8QYH - chains D and F of the 7 polymer chains in the assembly; structure by electron microscopy, 2.40 A resolution.

[Chain D]
Name: Anti-phage defense ZorAB system ZorA
Organism: Escherichia coli
UniProt: A0A0V7WZR2 (A0A0V7WZR2_ECOLX); residue numbers follow UniProt; this construct covers 1-273
Sequence (280 residues; numbered 1 to 280; the number before each row is that of its first residue):
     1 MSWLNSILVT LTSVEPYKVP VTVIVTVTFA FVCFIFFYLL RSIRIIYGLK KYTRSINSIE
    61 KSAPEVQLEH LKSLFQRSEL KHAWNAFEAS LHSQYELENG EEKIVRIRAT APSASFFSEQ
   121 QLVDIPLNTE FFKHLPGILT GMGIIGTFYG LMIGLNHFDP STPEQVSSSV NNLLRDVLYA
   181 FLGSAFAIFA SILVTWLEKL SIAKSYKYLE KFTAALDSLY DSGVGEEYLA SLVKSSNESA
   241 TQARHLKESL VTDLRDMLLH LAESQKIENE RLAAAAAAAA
Not modelled in the structure: 270-280
Differences from the reference sequence: conflict A86 (Glu in A0A0V7WZR2), A89 (Glu in A0A0V7WZR2); expression tag (274-280)
From the paper describing this entry:
  - mutagenesis - L250G/L254G/L258G/L261G, L250N/L254N/L258N/L261N: decreased stability in response to TMD domain

[Chain F]
Name: Membrane protein
Organism: Escherichia coli
UniProt: A0A0V7WZP0 (A0A0V7WZP0_ECOLX); residue numbers follow UniProt; this construct covers 1-246
Sequence (246 residues; each row starts with the number of its first residue):
     1 MFGNAFGVKK RRSDEAEKPF WISYADLMTA MMVLFLVVMV ASLSSVTQRI QRAEQGEKAR
    61 GQDISRLCER LELHARNVNK NIVVDCHDNR ISFGEAGRFA HNQFFLNAEG QKALQDVVPL
   121 VLEASNSEEG KKWFKQIVIE GFTDTDGSYL YNLHLSLQRS EWVMCSLLDS RSPLQKNISA
   181 EQQLQIRKLF LAGGVSFNNA KESKEASRRV ELRMQFFGLK DKRDKADEVD FPPVVNKEVC
   241 QLVMPL
Disulfide bonds: C68-C86, C165-C240
From the paper describing this entry:
  - mutagenesis - D26N: abolished localization to ZorD
  - mutagenesis - Y151A/N152A/L155A/R159A: decreased stability

[Chain D / chain F interface]
Pairs across the interface (25):
  K133(D) - K18(F)  hydrogen bond (backbone-side chain)
  H134(D) - K18(F)
  G137(D) - F20(F)
  I138(D) - F20(F)  hydrophobic
  T140(D) - W21(F)
  T140(D) - Y24(F)
  I144(D) - Y24(F)  hydrophobic
  I144(D) - L27(F)  hydrophobic
  F148(D) - L27(F)
  F148(D) - M31(F)  hydrophobic
  L151(D) - M31(F)  hydrophobic
  M152(D) - M31(F)  hydrophobic
  M152(D) - L34(F)  hydrophobic
  L155(D) - F35(F)  hydrophobic
  F158(D) - S42(F)
  P160(D) - R49(F)  hydrogen bond (backbone-side chain)
  S161(D) - R49(F)  hydrogen bond (backbone-side chain)
  P163(D) - R49(F)
  P163(D) - I50(F)  hydrophobic
  S184(D) - Y24(F)  hydrogen bond
  I188(D) - W21(F)  hydrophobic
  I188(D) - Y24(F)
  G225(D) - M1(F)
  E226(D) - M1(F)  hydrogen bond (backbone-side chain)
  L229(D) - M1(F)  hydrophobic
Interface residues without a listed pair, chain D (25 interface residues in all): G141, G143, T147, T162, V166, V177
Interface residues without a listed pair, chain F (17 interface residues in all): S23, M28, A30, V38, V46

[Summary]
The interface between chain D and chain F involves 25 residues on one side and 17 on the other, with 5
hydrogen bonds. Polar contacts include K133(D)-K18(F), P160(D)-R49(F) and S161(D)-R49(F). The paper reports
that L250G/L254G/L258G/L261G and L250N/L254N/L258N/L261N of chain D reduce stability in response to TMD
domain; D26N of chain F abolishes localization to ZorD.
Here chain D is Anti-phage defense ZorAB system ZorA and chain F is Membrane protein, both from Escherichia
coli. Entry 8QYH (Zorya anti-bacteriophage defense system ZorAB ZorA E86A_E89A, Calcium binding site mutation)
was determined by electron microscopy together with 8QYD, 8QYK and 8QYY from the same study.
